PDB entry 1A94 | X-ray diffraction, 2.00 A resolution | chains A and B

[Chain A (and B)]
Protein: Protease
Organism: Human immunodeficiency virus 1
Notes: EC 3.4.23.16; chain B of this document is another copy of the same molecule, construct and numbering; everything in this record applies to it too
UniProtKB: P03367 (POL_HV1BR); residues 1-99 here correspond to UniProt positions 69-167 (UniProt number = residue number + 68)
Chain sequence (99 residues; each row starts with the number of its first residue):
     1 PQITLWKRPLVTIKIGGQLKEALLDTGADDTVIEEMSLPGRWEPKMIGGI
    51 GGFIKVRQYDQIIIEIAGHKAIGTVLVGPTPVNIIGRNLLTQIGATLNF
Differences from the reference sequence: engineered mutation Lys7 (Gln75 in P03367), Ile33 (Leu101 in P03367), Glu43 (Lys111 in P03367), Ile63 (Leu131 in P03367), Ala67 (Cys135 in P03367), Ala95 (Cys163 in P03367)
Residues lining bound ligands: Inhibitor analogues of CA-p2 (0Q4; N-[(2R)-2-({N~5~-[amino(iminio)methyl]-L-ornithyl-L-valyl}amino)-4-methylpentyl]-L-phenylalanyl-L-alpha-glutamyl-L-alanyl-L-norleucinamide): Arg8, Leu23, Asp25, Gly27, Ala28, Asp29, Asp30, Met46, Ile47, Gly48, Gly49, Ile50, Leu76, Pro81, Val82, Ile84

[How chain A and chain B interact]
Pairs across the interface (84; chain A residue first):
  Pro1(A) - Leu97(B)
  Pro1(A) - Asn98(B)
  Pro1(A) - Phe99(B)  hydrogen bond (backbone-backbone)
  Gln2(A) - Thr96(B)  hydrogen bond
  Gln2(A) - Leu97(B)
  Gln2(A) - Asn98(B)
  Ile3(A) - Thr96(B)
  Ile3(A) - Leu97(B)  hydrogen bond (backbone-backbone)
  Ile3(A) - Asn98(B)
  Ile3(A) - Phe99(B)  hydrophobic
  Thr4(A) - Thr96(B)
  Leu5(A) - Thr26(B)
  Leu5(A) - Arg87(B)  hydrogen bond (backbone-side chain)
  Leu5(A) - Leu90(B)  hydrophobic
  Leu5(A) - Thr91(B)
  Leu5(A) - Ala95(B)
  Trp6(A) - Arg87(B)  hydrogen bond (backbone-side chain)
  Trp6(A) - Thr91(B)
  Lys7(A) - Arg87(B)  hydrogen bond (backbone-side chain)
  Arg8(A) - Asp29(B)  salt bridge
  Arg8(A) - Arg87(B)
  Pro9(A) - Thr26(B)
  Pro9(A) - Arg87(B)
  Leu23(A) - Gly27(B)
  Leu24(A) - Thr26(B)
  Leu24(A) - Leu97(B)  hydrophobic
  Asp25(A) - Asp25(B)
  Asp25(A) - Thr26(B)
  Asp25(A) - Gly27(B)  hydrogen bond (side chain-backbone)
  Thr26(A) - Pro9(B)
  Thr26(A) - Leu24(B)  hydrogen bond (side chain-backbone)
  Thr26(A) - Asp25(B)
  Thr26(A) - Thr26(B)  hydrogen bond (side chain-backbone)
  Thr26(A) - Leu97(B)
  Gly27(A) - Leu23(B)
  Gly27(A) - Asp25(B)  hydrogen bond (backbone-side chain)
  Asp29(A) - Arg8(B)  salt bridge
  Val32(A) - Ile50(B)  hydrophobic
  Gly49(A) - Ile50(B)
  Ile50(A) - Gly48(B)
  Ile50(A) - Gly49(B)
  Ile50(A) - Ile50(B)
  Ile50(A) - Thr80(B)
  Ile50(A) - Pro81(B)
  Ile50(A) - Ile84(B)  hydrophobic
  Gly51(A) - Ile50(B)  hydrogen bond (backbone-backbone)
  Gly51(A) - Gly51(B)
  Gly51(A) - Gly52(B)
  Gly52(A) - Ile50(B)  hydrogen bond (backbone-backbone)
  Gly52(A) - Gly51(B)
  Ile54(A) - Gly51(B)
  Thr80(A) - Ile50(B)
  Arg87(A) - Leu5(B)  hydrogen bond (side chain-backbone)
  Arg87(A) - Trp6(B)  hydrogen bond (side chain-backbone)
  Arg87(A) - Lys7(B)
  Arg87(A) - Arg8(B)
  Thr91(A) - Leu5(B)
  Thr91(A) - Trp6(B)
  Ile93(A) - Phe99(B)  hydrophobic
  Gly94(A) - Asn98(B)
  Gly94(A) - Phe99(B)
  Ala95(A) - Leu5(B)
  Ala95(A) - Asn98(B)
  Ala95(A) - Phe99(B)  hydrophobic
  Thr96(A) - Gln2(B)
  Thr96(A) - Ile3(B)
  Thr96(A) - Thr4(B)
  Thr96(A) - Leu97(B)
  Thr96(A) - Asn98(B)  hydrogen bond (backbone-backbone)
  Leu97(A) - Gln2(B)
  Leu97(A) - Ile3(B)  hydrogen bond (backbone-backbone)
  Leu97(A) - Leu24(B)  hydrophobic
  Leu97(A) - Thr96(B)
  Asn98(A) - Pro1(B)
  Asn98(A) - Gln2(B)  hydrogen bond
  Asn98(A) - Gly94(B)
  Asn98(A) - Ala95(B)
  Asn98(A) - Thr96(B)  hydrogen bond (backbone-backbone)
  Asn98(A) - Asn98(B)  hydrogen bond
  Phe99(A) - Pro1(B)  hydrogen bond (backbone-backbone)
  Phe99(A) - Ile3(B)  hydrophobic
  Phe99(A) - Ala67(B)  hydrophobic
  Phe99(A) - Ile93(B)
  Phe99(A) - Ala95(B)  hydrophobic
Interface residues without a listed pair, chain A (38 interface residues in all): Ile47, Gly48, Ala67, His69, Pro81, Ile84, Leu90
Interface residues without a listed pair, chain B (38 interface residues in all): Ile47, Phe53, Ile54, His69

[In short]
Chain A and chain B each contribute 38 residues to their interface; the contacts include 20 hydrogen bonds and
2 salt bridges. Polar contacts include Arg8(A)-Asp29(B), Gln2(A)-Thr96(B) and Leu5(A)-Arg87(B). Ligands of
chain A: Inhibitor analogues of CA-p2.
Chain A and chain B are both Protease (Human immunodeficiency virus 1); the structure, Structural basis for
specificity of retroviral proteases, was determined by X-ray diffraction, deposited together with 1BAI.
